PDB entry 2BCJ | X-ray diffraction, 3.06 A resolution | chains B and G of the 4 polymer chains in the assembly

Chain B:
Molecule: Guanine nucleotide-binding protein G(I)/G(S)/G(T) subunit beta-1
From: Bos taurus
Reference sequence: P62871 (GBB1_BOVIN); residues 2-340 here = UniProt positions 2-340
Amino-acid sequence (340 residues; numbered 1 to 340; the number before each row is that of its first residue):
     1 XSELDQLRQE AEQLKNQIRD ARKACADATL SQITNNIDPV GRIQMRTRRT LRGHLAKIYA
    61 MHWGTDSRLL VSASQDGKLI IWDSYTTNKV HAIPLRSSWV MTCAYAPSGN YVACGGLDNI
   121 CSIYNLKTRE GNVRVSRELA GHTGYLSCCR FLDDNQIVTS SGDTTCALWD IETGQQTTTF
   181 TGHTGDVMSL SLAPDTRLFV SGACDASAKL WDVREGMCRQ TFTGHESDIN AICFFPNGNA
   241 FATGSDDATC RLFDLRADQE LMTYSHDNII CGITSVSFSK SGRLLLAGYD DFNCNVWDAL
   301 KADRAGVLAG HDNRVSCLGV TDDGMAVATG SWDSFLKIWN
Sequence notes: acetylation (1)
Modified residues: ACE (acetyl group) at position 1
Swiss-Prot annotation at these positions:
  - modified residue: Ser2 (N-acetylserine), His266 (Phosphohistidine)

Chain G:
Molecule: Guanine nucleotide-binding protein G(I)/G(S)/G(O) subunit gamma-2
From: Bos taurus
Reference sequence: P63212 (GBG2_BOVIN); numbering as in UniProt (aligned over 1-71)
Amino-acid sequence (71 residues; row label = number of the first residue in the row):
     1 MASNNTASIA QARKLVEQLK MEANIDRIKV SKAAADLMAY CEAHAKEDPL LTPVPASENP
    61 FREKKFFSAI L
Not modelled in the structure: 1-3, 68-71
Sequence notes: engineered mutation Ser68 (Cys in P63212)
Swiss-Prot annotation at these positions:
  - modified residue: Ala2 (N-acetylalanine)

Chain B / chain G interface:
Contacting residue pairs - 93 pairs, chain B then chain G:
  Glu3(B) - Ile9(G)
  Glu3(B) - Arg13(G)  salt bridge
  Leu4(B) - Ser8(G)
  Leu4(B) - Ile9(G)  hydrophobic
  Leu4(B) - Ala12(G)  hydrophobic
  Leu7(B) - Ala12(G)  hydrophobic
  Leu7(B) - Arg13(G)
  Leu7(B) - Val16(G)
  Glu10(B) - Val16(G)
  Ala11(B) - Leu15(G)  hydrophobic
  Ala11(B) - Val16(G)  hydrophobic
  Ala11(B) - Leu19(G)
  Leu14(B) - Val16(G)
  Leu14(B) - Leu19(G)
  Leu14(B) - Lys20(G)
  Leu14(B) - Ala23(G)  hydrophobic
  Lys15(B) - Leu19(G)
  Ile18(B) - Leu19(G)
  Ile18(B) - Ala23(G)  hydrophobic
  Ile18(B) - Arg27(G)
  Ala21(B) - Arg27(G)
  Arg22(B) - Arg27(G)
  Cys25(B) - Arg27(G)
  Cys25(B) - Ile28(G)  hydrogen bond (side chain-backbone)
  Cys25(B) - Lys29(G)
  Cys25(B) - Val30(G)  hydrogen bond (backbone-backbone)
  Ala26(B) - Val30(G)  hydrophobic
  Asp27(B) - Val30(G)
  Asp27(B) - Ser31(G)  hydrogen bond
  Ala28(B) - Val30(G)
  Leu30(B) - Ala34(G)  hydrophobic
  Ile33(B) - Ser31(G)
  Ile33(B) - Ala34(G)  hydrophobic
  Ile37(B) - Met38(G)  hydrophobic
  Val40(B) - Leu51(G)  hydrophobic
  Arg48(B) - Phe61(G)
  Arg48(B) - Arg62(G)
  Arg49(B) - Pro60(G)
  Arg49(B) - Phe61(G)
  Arg49(B) - Phe67(G)
  Arg68(B) - Phe67(G)
  Ser84(B) - Phe61(G)
  Tyr85(B) - Pro60(G)
  Tyr85(B) - Phe61(G)  hydrophobic
  Tyr85(B) - Phe67(G)
  Thr86(B) - Phe67(G)
  Met217(B) - Met21(G)  hydrophobic
  Cys218(B) - Gln18(G)  hydrogen bond (backbone-side chain)
  Cys218(B) - Met21(G)
  Arg219(B) - Glu22(G)
  Gln220(B) - Ile25(G)
  Thr221(B) - Glu22(G)  hydrogen bond
  Phe235(B) - Leu37(G)  hydrophobic
  Phe235(B) - Tyr40(G)  hydrophobic
  Phe235(B) - Cys41(G)  hydrophobic
  Pro236(B) - Tyr40(G)
  Asn237(B) - Leu37(G)
  Asn237(B) - Tyr40(G)
  Asp254(B) - Ala33(G)
  Asp254(B) - Leu37(G)
  Arg256(B) - Arg27(G)
  Arg256(B) - Ile28(G)  hydrogen bond (backbone-backbone)
  Arg256(B) - Ala33(G)
  Arg256(B) - Asp36(G)  salt bridge
  Ala257(B) - Ile28(G)
  Ala257(B) - Ala33(G)  hydrophobic
  Asp258(B) - Ile25(G)
  Asp258(B) - Arg27(G)  salt bridge
  Gln259(B) - Val30(G)
  Leu261(B) - Val30(G)  hydrophobic
  Leu261(B) - Leu37(G)  hydrophobic
  Ser279(B) - Asp48(G)  hydrogen bond
  Ser279(B) - Leu50(G)
  Lys280(B) - Glu47(G)
  Lys280(B) - Asp48(G)  hydrogen bond (backbone-side chain)
  Ser281(B) - Tyr40(G)
  Ser281(B) - Cys41(G)
  Ser281(B) - His44(G)
  Ser281(B) - Asp48(G)  hydrogen bond
  Arg283(B) - Cys41(G)
  Arg283(B) - Leu51(G)
  Leu284(B) - Leu50(G)
  Val320(B) - Leu50(G)  hydrophobic
  Asp323(B) - Pro49(G)
  Gly324(B) - Pro49(G)
  Gly324(B) - Leu50(G)
  Met325(B) - Pro49(G)  hydrophobic
  Met325(B) - Pro60(G)
  Ala326(B) - Phe61(G)  hydrophobic
  Val327(B) - Leu50(G)  hydrophobic
  Ile338(B) - Phe61(G)  hydrophobic
  Asn340(B) - Asn59(G)  hydrogen bond
  Asn340(B) - Phe61(G)
Interface residues without a listed pair, chain B (59 interface residues in all): Gln17, Ala24, Ile43, Met45, Ala240, Leu252, Gly282, Leu300
Interface residues without a listed pair, chain G (41 interface residues in all): Asp26, Lys32, Ala45, Val54, Glu58

In short:
59 residues of chain B and 41 residues of chain G are in contact, with 10 hydrogen bonds and 3 salt bridges.
Among the polar pairs are Glu3(B)-Arg13(G), Arg256(B)-Asp36(G) and Asp258(B)-Arg27(G).
Chain B is Guanine nucleotide-binding protein G(I)/G(S)/G(T) subunit beta-1 and chain G is Guanine
nucleotide-binding protein G(I)/G(S)/G(O) subunit gamma-2, both from Bos taurus; the structure, Crystal
Structure of G Protein-Coupled Receptor Kinase 2 in Complex with Galpha-q and Gbetagamma Subunits, was
determined by X-ray diffraction.
